PDB entry 6XL9 | electron microscopy, 2.50 A resolution | chains D and T of the 10 polymer chains in the assembly

== Chain D ==
Molecule: DNA-directed RNA polymerase subunit beta'
From: Escherichia coli O157:H7
Notes: EC 2.7.7.6
UniProt: P0A8T8 (RPOC_ECO57); numbering as in UniProt (aligned over 1-1407)
Amino-acid sequence (1407 residues; numbered 1 to 1407; the number before each row is that of its first residue):
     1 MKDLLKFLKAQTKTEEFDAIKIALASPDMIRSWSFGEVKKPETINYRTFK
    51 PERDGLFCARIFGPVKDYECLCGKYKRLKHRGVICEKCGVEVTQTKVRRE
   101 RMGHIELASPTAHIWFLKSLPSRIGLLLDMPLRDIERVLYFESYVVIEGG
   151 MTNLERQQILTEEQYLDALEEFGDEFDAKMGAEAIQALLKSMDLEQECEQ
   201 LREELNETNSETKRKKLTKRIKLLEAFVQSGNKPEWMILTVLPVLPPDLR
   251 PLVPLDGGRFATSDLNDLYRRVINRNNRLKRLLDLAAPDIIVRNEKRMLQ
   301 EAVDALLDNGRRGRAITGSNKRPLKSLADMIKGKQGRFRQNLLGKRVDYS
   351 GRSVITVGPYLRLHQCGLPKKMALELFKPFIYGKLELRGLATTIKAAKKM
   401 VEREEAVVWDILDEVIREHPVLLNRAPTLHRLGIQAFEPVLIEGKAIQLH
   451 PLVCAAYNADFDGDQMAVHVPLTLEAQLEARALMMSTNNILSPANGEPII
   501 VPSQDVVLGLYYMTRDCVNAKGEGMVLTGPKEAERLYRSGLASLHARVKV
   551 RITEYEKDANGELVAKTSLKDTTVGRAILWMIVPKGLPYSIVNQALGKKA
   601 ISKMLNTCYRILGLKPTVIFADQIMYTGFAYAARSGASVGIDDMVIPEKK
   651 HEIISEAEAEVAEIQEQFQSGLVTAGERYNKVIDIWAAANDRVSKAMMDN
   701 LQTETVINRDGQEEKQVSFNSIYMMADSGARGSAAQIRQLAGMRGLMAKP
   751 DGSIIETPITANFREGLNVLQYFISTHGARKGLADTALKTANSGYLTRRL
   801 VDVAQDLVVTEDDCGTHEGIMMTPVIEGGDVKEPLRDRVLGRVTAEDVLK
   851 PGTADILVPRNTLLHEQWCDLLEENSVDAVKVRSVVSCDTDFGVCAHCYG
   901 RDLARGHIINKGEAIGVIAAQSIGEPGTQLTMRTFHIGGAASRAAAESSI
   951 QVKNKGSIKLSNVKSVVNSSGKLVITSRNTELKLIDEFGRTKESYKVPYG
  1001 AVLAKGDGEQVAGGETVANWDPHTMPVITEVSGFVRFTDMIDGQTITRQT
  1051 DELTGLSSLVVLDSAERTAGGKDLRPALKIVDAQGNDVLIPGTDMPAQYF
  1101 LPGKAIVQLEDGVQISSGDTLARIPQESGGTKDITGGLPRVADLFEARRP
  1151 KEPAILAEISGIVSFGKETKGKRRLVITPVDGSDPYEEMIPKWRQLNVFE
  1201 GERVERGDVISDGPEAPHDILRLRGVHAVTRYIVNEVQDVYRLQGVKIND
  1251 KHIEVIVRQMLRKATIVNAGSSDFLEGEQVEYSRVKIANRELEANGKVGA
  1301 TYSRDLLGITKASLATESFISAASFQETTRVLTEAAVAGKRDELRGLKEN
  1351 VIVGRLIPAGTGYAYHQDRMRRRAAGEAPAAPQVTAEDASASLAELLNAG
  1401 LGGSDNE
Not modelled in the structure: 1-15, 933-947, 1127-1134, 1377-1407
Bound ions: Zn2+ site 1: Cys70, Cys72, Cys85, Cys88; Mg2+: Asp460, Asp462, Asp464 (shared with 1 residue of chain R); Zn2+ site 2: Cys814, Cys888, Cys895, Cys898

== Chain T ==
Molecule: synthetic template strand DNA
Sequence (54 nucleotides; numbered 1 to 54; the number before each row is that of its first residue):
     1 CGCCGCGTCAGACTCGTAGGAATCTAAACCCTCCCCTTAGGGGAGGGTCA
    51 AGGC

== How chain D and chain T interact ==
Contacting residue pairs (17; chain D residue first):
  Arg311(D) with DC9(T), salt bridge to the phosphate
  Lys334(D) with DA12(T), salt bridge to the phosphate; DC13(T), salt bridge to the phosphate
  Arg339(D) with DG11(T), salt bridge to the phosphate; DC13(T), salt bridge to the phosphate
  Arg346(D) with DC15(T), salt bridge to the phosphate
  Arg352(D) with DC15(T), phosphate contact
  Ala426(D) with DT14(T), sugar contact
  Thr790(D) with DA12(T), base contact
  Ala791(D) with DA12(T), sugar contact
  Tyr795(D) with DA10(T), sugar contact; DG11(T), sugar contact
  Gln1326(D) with DA10(T), sugar contact
  Glu1327(D) with DC9(T), phosphate contact; DA10(T), hydrogen bond to the phosphate
  Arg1330(D) with DT8(T), phosphate contact; DC9(T), sugar contact
Interface residues without a listed pair, chain D (15 interface residues in all): Arg259, Pro427, Gly794
Interface residues without a listed pair, chain T (9 interface residues in all): DA22

== Summary ==
The interface between chain D and chain T involves 15 residues on one side and 9 on the other; the contacts
include 1 hydrogen bond and 6 salt bridges. Among the polar pairs are Glu1327(D)-DA10(T), Arg311(D)-DC9(T) and
Lys334(D)-DA12(T).
Here chain D is DNA-directed RNA polymerase subunit beta' (Escherichia coli O157:H7) and chain T is synthetic
template strand DNA. Entry 6XL9 (Cryo-EM structure of EcmrR-RNAP-promoter initial transcribing complex with
3-nt RNA transcript (EcmrR-RPitc-3nt)) was determined by electron microscopy, deposited together with 6XL5,
6XL6, 6XLA, 6XLJ, 6XLK, 6XLL, 6XLM and 6XLN.
